8UH7 - chains F and G of the 10 polymer chains in the assembly; structure by X-ray diffraction, 2.63 A resolution.

Chain F:
Name: Sliding clamp
UniProtKB: P04525 (CLAMP_BPT4); residues 7001-7228 here correspond to UniProt positions 1-228 (UniProt number = residue number - 7000)
Sequence (228 residues; row label = number of the first residue in the row):
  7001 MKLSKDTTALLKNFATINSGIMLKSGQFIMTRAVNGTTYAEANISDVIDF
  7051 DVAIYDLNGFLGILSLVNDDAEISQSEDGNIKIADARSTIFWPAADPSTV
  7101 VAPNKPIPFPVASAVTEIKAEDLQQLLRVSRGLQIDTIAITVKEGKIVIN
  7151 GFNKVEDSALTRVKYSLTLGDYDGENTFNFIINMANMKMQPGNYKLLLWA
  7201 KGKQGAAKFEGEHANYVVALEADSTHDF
Modified positions: Mse7001, Mse7022, Mse7030, Mse7184, Mse7187, Mse7189 (selenomethionine; parent Met)

Chain G:
Name: Sliding clamp
UniProtKB: P04525 (CLAMP_BPT4); residues 5001-5228 here correspond to UniProt positions 1-228 (UniProt number = residue number - 5000)
Sequence (228 residues; each row starts with the number of its first residue):
  5001 MKLSKDTTALLKNFATINSGIMLKSGQFIMTRAVNGTTYAEANISDVIDF
  5051 DVAIYDLNGFLGILSLVNDDAEISQSEDGNIKIADARSTIFWPAADPSTV
  5101 VAPNKPIPFPVASAVTEIKAEDLQQLLRVSRGLQIDTIAITVKEGKIVIN
  5151 GFNKVEDSALTRVKYSLTLGDYDGENTFNFIINMANMKMQPGNYKLLLWA
  5201 KGKQGAAKFEGEHANYVVALEADSTHDF
Modified positions: Mse5001, Mse5022, Mse5030, Mse5184, Mse5187, Mse5189 (selenomethionine; parent Met)

Chain F / chain G interface:
Contacting residue pairs - 23 pairs, chain F then chain G:
  I7063(F) - G5132(G)
  I7063(F) - L5133(G)  hydrophobic
  L7066(F) - R5128(G)
  L7066(F) - V5129(G)
  V7067(F) - Q5125(G)
  N7080(F) - K5164(G)
  D7085(F) - Q5125(G)
  R7087(F) - K5119(G)
  R7087(F) - D5122(G)  salt bridge
  R7087(F) - L5167(G)
  R7087(F) - T5168(G)  hydrogen bond (backbone-backbone)
  R7087(F) - L5169(G)  hydrogen bond (side chain-backbone)
  S7088(F) - Q5125(G)  hydrogen bond
  S7088(F) - Y5165(G)
  S7088(F) - S5166(G)
  T7089(F) - Y5165(G)
  T7089(F) - S5166(G)  hydrogen bond (backbone-backbone)
  I7090(F) - K5164(G)
  I7090(F) - Y5165(G)  hydrophobic
  F7091(F) - L5133(G)
  F7091(F) - V5163(G)
  F7091(F) - K5164(G)  hydrogen bond (backbone-backbone)
  P7093(F) - K5164(G)
Also at the interface, not in a pair above, chain F (12 interface residues in all): W7092

Summary:
Chain F and chain G form an interface of 12 and 14 residues respectively, with 5 hydrogen bonds and 1 salt
bridge. Polar contacts include R7087(F)-D5122(G), R7087(F)-L5169(G) and S7088(F)-Q5125(G).
Chain F and chain G are both Sliding clamp; the structure, Structure of T4 Bacteriophage clamp loader bound to
the T4 clamp, primer-template DNA, and ATP analog, was determined by X-ray diffraction, deposited together
with 8UK9, 8UNF and 8UNH.
